3FQG - chain A; structure by X-ray diffraction, 2.00 A resolution.

[Chain A]
Name: Protein din1
Organism: Schizosaccharomyces pombe
UniProtKB: O13836 (DOM3Z_SCHPO); numbering as in UniProt (aligned over 1-352)
Sequence (360 residues; each row starts with the number of its first residue):
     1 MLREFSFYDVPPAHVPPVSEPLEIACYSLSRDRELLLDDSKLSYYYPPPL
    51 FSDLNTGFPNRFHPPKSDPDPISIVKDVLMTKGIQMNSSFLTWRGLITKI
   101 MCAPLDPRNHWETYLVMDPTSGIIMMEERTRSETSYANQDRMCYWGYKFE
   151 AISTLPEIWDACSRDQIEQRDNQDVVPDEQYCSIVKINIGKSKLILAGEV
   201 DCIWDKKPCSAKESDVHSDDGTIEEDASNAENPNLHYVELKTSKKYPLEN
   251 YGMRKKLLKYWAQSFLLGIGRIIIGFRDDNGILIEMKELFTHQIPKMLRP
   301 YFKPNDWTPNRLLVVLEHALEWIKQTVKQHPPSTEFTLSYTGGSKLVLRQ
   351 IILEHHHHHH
Not modelled in the structure: 131-137, 162-172, 210-230, 353-360
Differences from the reference sequence: expression tag (353-360)
Swiss-Prot annotation at these positions:
  - binding site (substrate): R33, W93 to G95, C182, E199, K241, Q263
  - binding site (a divalent metal cation): E150, D201, E239, L240
  - modified residue: S218 (Phosphoserine)
Bound ions: Mg2+: E150, D201, E239, L240
What the authors report for this chain:
  - Mg2+ coordination: E150, D201, E239, L240
  - mutagenesis - E199A/D201A: abolished catalytic activity
  - mutagenesis - W159A, K256A: unchanged catalytic activity

[Overview]
E150, D201, E239 and L240 form the Mg2+ site. Curated annotation (UniProt) lists 8 substrate-binding residues
and 4 divalent metal cation-binding residues. From the paper: E199A/D201A abolish catalytic activity; Mg2+
coordination by E150, D201 and E239 among others; 3 substitutions were tested in all.
Chain A is Protein din1 (Schizosaccharomyces pombe); the structure, Crystal Structure of the S. pombe Rai1,
was determined by X-ray diffraction (same publication as 3FQD, 3FQI and 3FQJ).
